Entry 1RPZ (X-ray diffraction, 2.90 A resolution); this record covers chains B and A.

== Chain B ==
Molecule: 5-nt DNA strand
Sequence (5 nucleotides; row label = number of the first residue in the row):
   400 TGCAC
Unresolved in the structure: 403-404

== Chain A ==
Protein: Polynucleotide kinase
Source organism: Enterobacteria phage T4
Notes: EC 2.7.1.78
UniProt: P06855 (KIPN_BPT4); residue numbers follow UniProt; this construct covers 1-301
Amino-acid sequence (301 residues; numbered 1 to 301; the number before each row is that of its first residue):
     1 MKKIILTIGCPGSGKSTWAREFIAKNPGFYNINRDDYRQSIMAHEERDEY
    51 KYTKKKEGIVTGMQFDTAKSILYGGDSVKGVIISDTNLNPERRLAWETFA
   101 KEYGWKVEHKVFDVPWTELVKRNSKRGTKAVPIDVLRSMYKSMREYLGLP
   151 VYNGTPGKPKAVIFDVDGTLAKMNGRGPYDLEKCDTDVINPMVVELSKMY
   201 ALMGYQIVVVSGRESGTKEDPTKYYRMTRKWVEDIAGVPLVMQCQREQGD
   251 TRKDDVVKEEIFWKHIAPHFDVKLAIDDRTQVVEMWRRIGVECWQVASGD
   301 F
Unresolved in the structure: 174-187
Modified residues: Mse1, Mse42, Mse63, Mse139, Mse143, Mse173, Mse192, Mse199, Mse203, Mse227, Mse242, Mse285 (selenomethionine; parent Met)
Differences from the reference sequence: modified residue (1, 42, 63, 139, 143, 173, 192, 199, 203, 227, 242, 285)
Ion coordination: Ca2+: Asp165, Asp167, Asp278
Ligand contacts: ADP (adenosine-5'-diphosphate): Cys10, Pro11, Gly12, Ser13, Gly14, Lys15, Ser16, Thr17, Glu45, Arg126, Lys129
Reported in the primary citation:
  - binding site for the 5-nt DNA strand (chain B): Arg34, Arg38, Tyr52, Glu57, Thr61, Arg92, Val131, Mse139
  - conformationally variable residues (side-chain flip): Arg34
  - catalytic residues: Arg126 (proposed by the authors, not directly observed)

== Interface between chain B and chain A ==
Residue-residue contacts (18; chain B residue first):
  DT400(B) - Pro11(A)  sugar contact
  DT400(B) - Asp35(A)  phosphate contact
  DT400(B) - Arg38(A)  sugar contact
  DT400(B) - Thr86(A)  phosphate contact
  DT400(B) - Val131(A)  base contact
  DT400(B) - Val135(A)  base contact
  DT400(B) - Mse139(A)  sugar contact
  DG401(B) - Arg34(A)  hydrogen bond to the base
  DG401(B) - Arg38(A)  salt bridge to the phosphate
  DG401(B) - Tyr52(A)  hydrogen bond to the base
  DG401(B) - Glu57(A)  base contact
  DG401(B) - Thr61(A)  hydrogen bond to the base
  DG401(B) - Asp85(A)  phosphate contact
  DG401(B) - Thr86(A)  hydrogen bond to the phosphate
  DG401(B) - Arg92(A)  hydrogen bond to the base
  DC402(B) - Tyr52(A)  sugar contact
  DC402(B) - Asn89(A)  base contact
  DC402(B) - Arg92(A)  base contact
Also at the interface, not in a pair above, chain A (18 interface residues in all): Lys54, Gly58, Asn87, Pro132

== In short ==
Chain B and chain A form an interface of 3 and 18 residues respectively; the contacts include 5 hydrogen bonds
and 1 salt bridge. Among the polar pairs are DG401(B)-Arg34(A), DG401(B)-Tyr52(A) and DG401(B)-Thr61(A). From
the paper: the catalytic residue Arg126(A); a binding site for the 5-nt DNA strand (chain B) at Arg34(A),
Arg38(A) and Tyr52(A) among others.
Chain B is a 5-nt DNA strand and chain A is Polynucleotide kinase (Enterobacteria phage T4); the structure, T4
polynucleotide kinase bound to 5'-tgcac-3' ssdna, was determined by X-ray diffraction (same publication as
1RC8 and 1RRC).
